5F6M - chain A; structure by X-ray diffraction, 1.10 A resolution.

[Chain A]
Protein: Cationic trypsin
Source organism: Bos taurus
Notes: EC 3.4.21.4
UniProtKB: P00760 (TRY1_BOVIN); the construct lacks a stretch of the UniProt sequence and is renumbered around it, so the offset changes along the chain: 16-34 = UniProt 24-42; 37-67 = UniProt 43-73; 69-125 = UniProt 74-130; 127-130 = UniProt 131-134; 6 more segments
Amino-acid sequence (223 residues; each row starts with the number of its first residue; note: 10 numbers in that range are skipped by the numbering (no residue carries them; nothing is unmodelled there)):
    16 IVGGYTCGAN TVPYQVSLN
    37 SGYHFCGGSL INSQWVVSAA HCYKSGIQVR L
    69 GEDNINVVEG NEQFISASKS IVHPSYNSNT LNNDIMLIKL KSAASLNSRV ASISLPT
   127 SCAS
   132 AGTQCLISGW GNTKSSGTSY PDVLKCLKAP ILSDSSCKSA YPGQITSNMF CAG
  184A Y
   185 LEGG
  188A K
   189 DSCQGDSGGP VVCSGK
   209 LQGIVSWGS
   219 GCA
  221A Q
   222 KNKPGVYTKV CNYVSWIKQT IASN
Disulfides: Cys22-Cys157, Cys42-Cys58, Cys128-Cys232, Cys136-Cys201, Cys168-Cys182, Cys191-Cys220
Ion coordination: Ca2+: Glu70, Asn72, Val75, Glu80
Small-molecule neighbours: benzamidine (BEN): Asp189, Ser190, Cys191, Gln192, Ser195, Val213, Ser214, Trp215, Gly216, Ser217, Gly219, Cys220, Gly226, Tyr228
Swiss-Prot annotation at these positions:
  - active site (Charge relay system): His57, Asp102, Ser195
  - binding site (Ca(2+)): Glu70, Asn72, Val75, Glu80
  - binding site (substrate): Asp189, Ser190, Gln192, Gly193, Ser195

[Overview]
Chain A binds benzamidine. Glu70, Asn72, Val75 and Glu80 form the Ca2+ site. Curated annotation (UniProt)
lists 3 active-site residues, 4 Ca2+-binding residues and 5 substrate-binding residues.
Chain A is Cationic trypsin (Bos taurus); the structure, Isotropic Trypsin Model for Comparison of Diffuse
Scattering, was determined by X-ray diffraction (same publication as 5F66).
